Entry 4YOV (X-ray diffraction, 2.05 A resolution); this record covers chains C and D of the 6 polymer chains in the assembly.

Chain C:
Molecule: 3-5 exonuclease PhoExo I
Source organism: Pyrococcus horikoshii
Reference sequence: A0A060P168 (A0A060P168_PYRHR); residue numbers follow UniProt; this construct covers 1-229
Sequence (233 residues; each row starts with the number of its first residue):
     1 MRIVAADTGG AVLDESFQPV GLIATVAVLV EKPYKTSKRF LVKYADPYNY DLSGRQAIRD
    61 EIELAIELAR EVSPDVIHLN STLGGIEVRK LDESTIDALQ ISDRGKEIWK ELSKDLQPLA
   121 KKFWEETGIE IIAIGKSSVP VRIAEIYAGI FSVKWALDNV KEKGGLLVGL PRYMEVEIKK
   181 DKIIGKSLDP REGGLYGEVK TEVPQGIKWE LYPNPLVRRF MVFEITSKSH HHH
Not modelled in the structure: 161-163, 230-233
Construct notes: engineered mutation Asn-80 (Asp in A0A060P168); expression tag (230-233)
What the authors report for this chain:
  - self-association interface (contacts with another copy of this molecule): Ser-137
  - mutagenesis - D7N, A11F, E61Q, D80N, E145Q: abolished catalytic activity
  - mutagenesis - K136A, R172A: decreased catalytic activity
  - mutagenesis - N214L: decreased binding to DNA
  - mutagenesis - N214L: decreased binding to RNA
  - mutagenesis - N214L: decreased catalytic activity on RNA
  - catalytic residues: Asp-7, Glu-61, Glu-145
  - mutagenesis - N214L: decreased catalytic activity on poly-dT

Chain D:
Molecule: 7-nt DNA strand
Sequence (7 nucleotides; numbered 4 to 10; the number before each row is that of its first residue):
     4 AAAAAAA
Not modelled in the structure: 8-10

Interface between chain C and chain D:
Residue-residue contacts - 26 pairs, chain C then chain D:
  Asp-7(C) / DA6(D)  phosphate contact
  Thr-8(C) / DA6(D)  sugar contact
  Gly-9(C) / DA7(D)  phosphate contact
  Gly-10(C) / DA7(D)  hydrogen bond to the phosphate
  Ala-11(C) / DA7(D)  sugar contact
  Leu-22(C) / DA6(D)  sugar contact
  Arg-55(C) / DA4(D)  base contact
  Arg-55(C) / DA5(D)  base contact
  Asn-80(C) / DA5(D)  hydrogen bond to the phosphate
  Asn-80(C) / DA6(D)  hydrogen bond to the phosphate
  Ser-81(C) / DA4(D)  phosphate contact
  Ser-81(C) / DA5(D)  phosphate contact
  Thr-82(C) / DA4(D)  hydrogen bond to the phosphate
  Thr-82(C) / DA5(D)  hydrogen bond to the phosphate
  Leu-83(C) / DA4(D)  sugar contact
  Ile-101(C) / DA4(D)  phosphate contact
  Ser-102(C) / DA4(D)  hydrogen bond to the phosphate
  Arg-104(C) / DA4(D)  base contact
  Gly-105(C) / DA4(D)  base contact
  Trp-109(C) / DA4(D)  sugar contact
  Glu-145(C) / DA6(D)  phosphate contact
  Gly-169(C) / DA7(D)  phosphate contact
  Leu-170(C) / DA7(D)  hydrogen bond to the phosphate
  Pro-171(C) / DA7(D)  phosphate contact
  Val-217(C) / DA7(D)  base contact
  Phe-220(C) / DA7(D)  base contact
Also at the interface, not in a pair above, chain C (28 interface residues in all): Pro-19, Gly-135, Lys-136, Arg-172, Asn-214, Met-221

Overview:
28 residues of chain C face 4 of chain D across their interface, with 7 hydrogen bonds. Polar contacts include
Gly-10(C)/DA7(D), Asn-80(C)/DA5(D) and Asn-80(C)/DA6(D). From the paper: catalytic residues Asp-7(C),
Glu-61(C) and Glu-145(C); D7N, A11F and E61Q of chain C, among others, abolish catalytic activity; 8
substitutions were tested in all.
Here chain C is 3-5 exonuclease PhoExo I (Pyrococcus horikoshii) and chain D is a 7-nt DNA strand. Entry 4YOV
(Crystal structure of a trimeric exonuclease PhoExo I from Pyrococcus horikoshii OT3 in complex with poly-dA)
was determined by X-ray diffraction, deposited together with 4YOW, 4YOX and 4YOY.
